7YRY - chains e and g of the 8 polymer chains in the assembly; structure by electron microscopy, 3.00 A resolution.

[Chain e]
Molecule: ATP synthase epsilon chain
Organism: Acinetobacter baumannii AB5075
UniProt: A3M145 (ATPE_ACIBT); residues 1-139 here = UniProt positions 1-139
Amino-acid sequence (139 residues; each row starts with the number of its first residue):
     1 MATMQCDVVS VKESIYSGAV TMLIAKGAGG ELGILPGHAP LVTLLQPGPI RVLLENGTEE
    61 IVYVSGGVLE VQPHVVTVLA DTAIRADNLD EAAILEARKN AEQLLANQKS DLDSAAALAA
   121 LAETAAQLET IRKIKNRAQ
Not modelled in the structure: 1

[Chain g]
Molecule: ATP synthase gamma chain
Organism: Acinetobacter baumannii AB5075
UniProt: A3M143 (ATPG_ACIBT); numbering as in UniProt (aligned over 1-289)
Amino-acid sequence (289 residues; each row starts with the number of its first residue):
     1 MANLKEIRAK VASIKSTQKI TRAMQMVAAS KMRRAQERMA QGRPYADNMR RVIAHLVQAN
    61 PEYKHRYMVD RPVKRVGYII VSSDRGLAGG LNINLFKKVV QHVKAQQEQS IEVQFALIGQ
   121 KAVSFFKNYG GKVLGATTQI GDAPSLEQLT GSVQVMLDAF DKGELDRIYL VSNGFVNAMT
   181 QKPKVEQLVP LAPAEEGDDL NRTYGWDYIY EPEAEELLNG LLVRYIESMV YQGVIENVAC
   241 EQSARMVAMK AATDNAGQLI KDLQLIYNKL RQAAITQEIS EIVGGAAAV
Not modelled in the structure: 1

[Chain e / chain g interface]
Contacting residue pairs - 48 pairs, chain e then chain g:
  V9(e) with Y45(g), hydrogen bond (backbone-side chain)
  S10(e) with Y45(g)
  V11(e) with Y45(g), hydrophobic; E227(g); Y231(g), hydrophobic
  K12(e) with Q41(g); L146(g); Y231(g)
  E13(e) with Q41(g)
  P40(e) with Y208(g); I209(g), hydrogen bond (backbone-backbone)
  L41(e) with I209(g)
  V42(e) with I209(g); Y210(g), hydrophobic; E211(g)
  T43(e) with E211(g), hydrogen bond
  E70(e) with Y208(g)
  L79(e) with Y45(g)
  A80(e) with Y45(g), hydrogen bond (backbone-side chain)
  D81(e) with L146(g); R224(g), salt bridge
  T82(e) with L146(g)
  E102(e) with I140(g); D142(g), hydrogen bond (side chain-backbone); A143(g), hydrogen bond (side chain-backbone)
  L105(e) with D142(g)
  K109(e) with K31(g); Q242(g)
  S110(e) with R85(g), hydrogen bond (backbone-side chain)
  D113(e) with M24(g); R245(g), salt bridge
  S114(e) with R85(g)
  A116(e) with I20(g)
  A117(e) with L87(g), hydrophobic
  E123(e) with K10(g), hydrogen bond (backbone-side chain)
  T124(e) with K10(g), hydrogen bond (backbone-side chain); T17(g)
  Q127(e) with E6(g), hydrogen bond; K10(g)
  L128(e) with K10(g); L259(g), hydrophobic
  I131(e) with E6(g); I7(g), hydrophobic
  I134(e) with A2(g); L270(g)
  K135(e) with I266(g); K269(g)
  Q139(e) with Q277(g), hydrogen bond (backbone-side chain)
Other interface residues (no listed pair), chain e (38 interface residues in all): L44, V68, A120, A125, A126, R132, N136, R137
Other interface residues (no listed pair), chain g (37 interface residues in all): S13, I14, G141, P144, S145, L217, A273

[Overview]
38 residues of chain e face 37 of chain g across their interface; the contacts include 11 hydrogen bonds and 2
salt bridges. Polar pairs include D81(e)-R224(g), D113(e)-R245(g) and V9(e)-Y45(g).
Here chain e is ATP synthase epsilon chain and chain g is ATP synthase gamma chain, both from Acinetobacter
baumannii AB5075. Entry 7YRY (F1-ATPase of Acinetobacter baumannii) was determined by electron microscopy.
